Entry 8C5Z (electron microscopy, 3.80 A resolution); this record covers chains B and C of the 12 polymer chains in the assembly.

# Chain B
Protein: RPA32 subunit of the hetero-oligomeric complex involved in homologous recombination
Source organism: Pyrococcus abyssi
UniProtKB: Q9V1Z1 (Q9V1Z1_PYRAB); residues 2-181 here correspond to UniProt positions 6-185 (UniProt number = residue number + 4)
Amino-acid sequence (180 residues; row label = number of the first residue in the row):
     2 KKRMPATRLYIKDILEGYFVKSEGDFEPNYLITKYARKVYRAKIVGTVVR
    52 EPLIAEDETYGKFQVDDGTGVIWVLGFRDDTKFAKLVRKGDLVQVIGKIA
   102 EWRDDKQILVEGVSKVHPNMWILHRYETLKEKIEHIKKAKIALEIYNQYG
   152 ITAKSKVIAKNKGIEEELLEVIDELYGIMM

# Chain C
Protein: RPA14 subunit of the hetero-oligomeric complex involved in homologous recombination
Source organism: Pyrococcus abyssi
UniProtKB: Q9V1Z0 (Q9V1Z0_PYRAB); residues 6-117 here = UniProt positions 6-117
Amino-acid sequence (112 residues; numbered 6 to 117; the number before each row is that of its first residue):
     6 RRRKPAVERKISEIREEDTRVSLIGRVIKVDKMDYMFWLDDGTGVAIIES
    56 ESDLPKVGQVVRVIGRIIRNEEGIHIYAEVIQDFSDADLEALEEIRELER
   106 KLLPRLEGEIVW

# Chain B / chain C interface
Contacting residue pairs - 24 pairs, chain B then chain C:
  Lys35(B) with Glu112(C), salt bridge
  Thr48(B) with Arg67(C), hydrogen bond; Gln87(C)
  Gln65(B) with Arg8(C)
  Asp67(B) with Pro10(C); Ala11(C), hydrogen bond (side chain-backbone)
  Thr70(B) with Pro10(C)
  Gly71(B) with Pro10(C)
  Gly91(B) with Gln87(C)
  His118(B) with Asp91(C), salt bridge
  Pro119(B) with Phe89(C), hydrophobic
  Trp122(B) with Leu97(C), hydrophobic
  Ile123(B) with Asp93(C)
  Arg126(B) with Glu13(C), salt bridge; Glu104(C), salt bridge
  Tyr127(B) with Ala96(C), hydrogen bond (side chain-backbone); Glu99(C); Ile100(C), hydrophobic
  Leu130(B) with Ile100(C), hydrophobic; Leu103(C), hydrophobic; Leu108(C), hydrophobic
  Leu144(B) with Ile115(C), hydrophobic
  Tyr177(B) with Trp117(C)
  Met180(B) with Trp117(C), hydrophobic
Also at the interface, not in a pair above, chain B (28 interface residues in all): Val50, Arg51, Gly69, Val72, Lys90, Leu93, Asn120, Ile134, Ile137, Ala140, Leu176
Also at the interface, not in a pair above, chain C (26 interface residues in all): Arg7, Glu84, Val85, Asp88, Ala92, Leu107, Leu111

# Overview
28 residues of chain B and 26 residues of chain C are in contact; the contacts include 3 hydrogen bonds and 4
salt bridges. Among the polar pairs are Lys35(B)-Glu112(C), His118(B)-Asp91(C) and Arg126(B)-Glu13(C).
Here chain B is RPA32 subunit of the hetero-oligomeric complex involved in homologous recombination and chain
C is RPA14 subunit of the hetero-oligomeric complex involved in homologous recombination, both from Pyrococcus
abyssi. Entry 8C5Z (RPA tetrameric supercomplex with AROD-OB-1) was determined by electron microscopy together
with 8AAJ, 8AAS, 8C5Y, 8OEJ and 8OEL from the same study.
